PDB entry 6WFN | X-ray diffraction, 1.07 A resolution | chain A

[Chain A]
Name: N-alpha-acetyltransferase 50
From: Homo sapiens
Notes: EC 2.3.1.258, 2.3.1.-
Reference sequence: Q9GZZ1 (NAA50_HUMAN); numbering as in UniProt (aligned over 1-169)
Sequence (171 residues; each row starts with the number of its first residue; numbers below 1 keep their minus sign (Gly-1 is residue -1)):
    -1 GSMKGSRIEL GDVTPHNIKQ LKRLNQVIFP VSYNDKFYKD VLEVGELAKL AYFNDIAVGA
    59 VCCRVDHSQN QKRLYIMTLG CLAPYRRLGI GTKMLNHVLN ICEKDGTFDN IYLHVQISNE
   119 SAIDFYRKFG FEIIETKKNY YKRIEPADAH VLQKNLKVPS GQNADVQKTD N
Unresolved in the structure: -1 to 3, 155-169
Construct notes: expression tag (-1 to 0)
Residues lining bound ligands:
  - acetyl coenzyme A (ACO): Ile26, Phe27, Ile74, Met75, Thr76, Leu77, Gly78, Cys79, Arg84, Arg85, Leu86, Gly87, Ile88, Gly89, Thr90, Leu111, His112, Val113, Asn117, Ser119, Ala120, Phe123, Tyr124, Lys126
  - U2J ((4S)-1-methyl-N-{(3S,5S)-5-[4-(methylcarbamoyl)-1,3-thiazol-2-yl]-1-[4-(1H-tetrazol-5-yl)benzene-1-carbonyl]pyrrolidin-3-yl}-2,6-dioxohexahydropyrimidine-4-carboxamide): Phe27, Pro28, Val29, Ser30, Tyr31, Phe35, Asp38, Arg62, Tyr73, Met75, Thr76, His112, Val113, Gln114, Tyr138, Tyr139, Lys140, Arg141, Ile142
Swiss-Prot annotation at these positions:
  - active site: Tyr73, His112
  - binding site (substrate): Tyr31, Met75, Tyr138 to Arg141
  - binding site (CoA): Asn117 to Lys126
  - modified residue: Thr12 (Phosphothreonine), Lys34 (N6-acetyllysine), Lys37 (N6-acetyllysine), Tyr110 (Phosphotyrosine), Lys140 (N6-acetyllysine)
  - mutagenesis: Glu7 (E7A: Restores the acetylation activity of the NatA complex), Phe27 (F27A: Abolishes N-alpha-acetyltransferase activity), Pro28 (P28A: Strongly decreased N-alpha-acetyltransferase activity), Val29 (V29A: Strongly decreased N-alpha-acetyltransferase activity), Tyr31 (Y31A: Abolishes N-alpha-acetyltransferase activity), Lys34 to Lys37 (Decreased acetylation; when associated with A-140), Phe35 (F35A: Abolishes N-alpha-acetyltransferase activity), Asp53 (D53A: Restores the acetylation activity of the NatA complex), Tyr73 (Y73A/F: Abolishes N-alpha-acetyltransferase activity), Met75 (M75A: Reduces N-alpha-acetyltransferase activity), Arg84 (R84A: Strongly decreased N-alpha-acetyltransferase activity), His112 (H112A/F: Abolishes N-alpha-acetyltransferase activity), 5 further mutagenesis entries in UniProt
Reported in the primary citation:
  - binding site for U2J: Gln114
  - binding site for acetyl coenzyme A: Leu77

[Overview]
Bound to chain A: acetyl coenzyme A and compound U2J. UniProt lists active-site residues Tyr73 and His112, 6
substrate-binding residues and 10 CoA-binding residues. From the paper: a binding site for U2J at Gln114; a
binding site for acetyl coenzyme A at Leu77.
Chain A is N-alpha-acetyltransferase 50 (Homo sapiens); the structure, Crystal structure of human Naa50 in
complex with AcCoA and an inhibitor (compound 4a) identified using ..., was determined by X-ray diffraction,
deposited together with 6WF3, 6WF5, 6WFG, 6WFK and 6WFO.
